Entry 8WXB (electron microscopy, 4.20 A resolution (low resolution: residue-level contacts below are approximate; hydrogen-bond / salt-bridge calls are withheld)); this record covers chains Y and b of the 51 polymer chains in the assembly.

# Chain Y
Protein: Carboxysome assembly protein CsoS2
Organism: Prochlorococcus sp. MED4
UniProtKB: Q7V2C8 (CSOS2_PROMP); residues 1-765 here = UniProt positions 1-765
Sequence (765 residues; each row starts with the number of its first residue):
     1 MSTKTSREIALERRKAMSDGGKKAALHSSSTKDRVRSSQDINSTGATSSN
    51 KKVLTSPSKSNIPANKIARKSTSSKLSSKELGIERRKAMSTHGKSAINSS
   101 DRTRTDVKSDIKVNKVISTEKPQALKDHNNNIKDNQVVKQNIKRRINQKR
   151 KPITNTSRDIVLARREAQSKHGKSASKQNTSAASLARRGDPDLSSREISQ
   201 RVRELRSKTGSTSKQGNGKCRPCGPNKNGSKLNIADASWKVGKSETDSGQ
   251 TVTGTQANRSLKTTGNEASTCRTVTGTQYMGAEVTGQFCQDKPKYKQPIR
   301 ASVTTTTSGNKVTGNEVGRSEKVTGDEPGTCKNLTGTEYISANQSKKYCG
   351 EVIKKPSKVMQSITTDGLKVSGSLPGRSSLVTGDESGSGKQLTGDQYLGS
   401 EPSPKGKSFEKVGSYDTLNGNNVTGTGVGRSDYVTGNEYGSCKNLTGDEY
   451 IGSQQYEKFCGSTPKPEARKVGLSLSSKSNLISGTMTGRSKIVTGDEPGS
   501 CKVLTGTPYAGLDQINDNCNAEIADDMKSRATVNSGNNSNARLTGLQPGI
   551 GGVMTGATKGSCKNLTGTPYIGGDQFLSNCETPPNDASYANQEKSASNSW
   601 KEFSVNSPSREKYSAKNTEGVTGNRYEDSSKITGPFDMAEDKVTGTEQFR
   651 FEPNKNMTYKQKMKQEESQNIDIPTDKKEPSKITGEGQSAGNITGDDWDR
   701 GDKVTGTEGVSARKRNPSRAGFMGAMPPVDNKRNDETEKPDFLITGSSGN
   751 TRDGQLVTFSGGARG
Not modelled in the structure: 1-233, 616-620, 644-682
Disulfides: Cys271-Cys289, Cys331-Cys349, Cys442-Cys460, Cys501-Cys519, Cys562-Cys580
Curated features (UniProtKB/Swiss-Prot):
  - region: Asp735 to Gly765 (C-terminal peptide)

# Chain b
Protein: Major carboxysome shell protein CsoS1
Organism: Prochlorococcus sp. MED4
UniProtKB: Q7V2D1 (CSOS1_PROMP); residues 1-98 here correspond to UniProt positions 6-103 (UniProt number = residue number + 5)
Sequence (98 residues; numbered 1 to 98; the number before each row is that of its first residue):
     1 MGIALGMIETRGLVPAIEAADAMTKAAEVRLIGREFVGGGYVTVLVRGET
    51 GAVNAAVRAGADACERVGDGLVAAHIIARPHREVEPALGNGDFLGQKD
Not modelled in the structure: 1, 89-98

# Interface between chain Y and chain b
Contacting residue pairs (32; chain Y residue first):
  Thr382(Y) with Arg66(b)
  Gly383(Y) with Arg66(b)
  Glu385(Y) with Arg66(b)
  Ser408(Y) with Arg66(b)
  Phe409(Y) with Asp62(b); Ala63(b); Arg66(b)
  Gly427(Y) with Ala55(b); Arg58(b)
  Val428(Y) with Asn54(b); Ala55(b)
  Gly429(Y) with Arg58(b)
  Arg430(Y) with Arg58(b)
  Ser431(Y) with Arg58(b)
  Tyr433(Y) with Arg58(b); Ala61(b); Glu65(b)
  Val434(Y) with Val57(b); Arg58(b); Ala61(b); Ala74(b); His75(b); Ile76(b)
  Thr435(Y) with Ala74(b); His75(b); Ile76(b)
  Gly436(Y) with His75(b); Ile76(b)
  Asn437(Y) with Asn54(b); Arg58(b); Ile76(b)
  Glu438(Y) with Arg58(b)
Other interface residues (no listed pair), chain Y (18 interface residues in all): Lys407, Tyr450
Other interface residues (no listed pair), chain b (16 interface residues in all): Glu18, Ala22, Gly51, Leu71

# Summary
18 residues of chain Y and 16 residues of chain b are in contact.
Here chain Y is Carboxysome assembly protein CsoS2 and chain b is Major carboxysome shell protein CsoS1, both
from Prochlorococcus sp. MED4. Entry 8WXB (Cryo-EM structure of the alpha-carboxysome shell vertex from
Prochlorococcus MED4) was determined by electron microscopy.
